6BBI - chains B and C of the 3 polymer chains in the assembly; structure by X-ray diffraction, 4.35 A resolution (low resolution: residue-level contacts below are approximate; hydrogen-bond / salt-bridge calls are withheld).

== Chain B (and C) ==
Protein: Calcium release-activated calcium channel protein 1
From: Drosophila melanogaster
Notes: chain C of this document is another copy of the same molecule, construct and numbering; everything in this record applies to it too
Reference sequence: Q9U6B8 (CRCM1_DROME); numbering as in UniProt (aligned over 133-341)
Sequence (214 residues; each row starts with the number of its first residue):
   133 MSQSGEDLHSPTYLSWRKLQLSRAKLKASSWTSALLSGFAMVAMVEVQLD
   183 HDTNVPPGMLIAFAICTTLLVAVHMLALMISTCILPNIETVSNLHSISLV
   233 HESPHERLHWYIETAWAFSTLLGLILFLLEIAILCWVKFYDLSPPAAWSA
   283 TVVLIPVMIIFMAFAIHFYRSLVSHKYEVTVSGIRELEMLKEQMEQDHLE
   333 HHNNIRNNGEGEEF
Not modelled in the structure: 133-147, 181-188, 220-239, 314-346 (chain C: 133-147, 181-188, 220-239, 328-346)
Differences from the reference sequence: engineered mutation W163 (Lys in Q9U6B8), S224 (Cys in Q9U6B8), T283 (Cys in Q9U6B8); expression tag (342-346)
UniProt features mapped onto this chain:
  - site: E178 (Confers selective permeability to Ca(2+) ions)

== Interface between chain B and chain C ==
Pairs across the interface - 63 pairs, chain B then chain C:
  W148(B) with W148(C)
  L151(B) with Q152(C)
  R155(B) with Q152(C); R155(C); A156(C)
  K159(B) with K159(C); W163(C)
  W163(B) with W163(C)
  A166(B) with T164(C); L168(C)
  L167(B) with L167(C); F171(C)
  S169(B) with L168(C); F259(C)
  G170(B) with F171(C); F259(C)
  F171(B) with F171(C)
  M173(B) with A175(C); F259(C); E262(C); I263(C); L266(C)
  V174(B) with F171(C)
  M176(B) with C267(C); F271(C)
  V177(B) with A175(C); E178(C); L266(C)
  E178(B) with E178(C)
  L192(B) with A278(C)
  I193(B) with A278(C); S281(C)
  F195(B) with F271(C)
  A196(B) with C267(C); F271(C); A278(C)
  I197(B) with S281(C)
  T199(B) with I263(C)
  T200(B) with L260(C); I263(C); C267(C); A282(C); V285(C)
  V203(B) with F259(C); L260(C); I263(C)
  A204(B) with L260(C); V289(C)
  M207(B) with L256(C); F259(C); F293(C)
  L208(B) with F293(C)
  L210(B) with T164(C); L168(C); L256(C)
  M211(B) with L253(C); L256(C); F293(C); F296(C)
  T214(B) with T252(C)
  C215(B) with F300(C)
  N219(B) with F300(C)
  I244(B) with F296(C)
Other interface residues (no listed pair), chain B (35 interface residues in all): L158, S162, L201
Other interface residues (no listed pair), chain C (33 interface residues in all): A172, V179, A249

== Summary ==
Chain B and chain C form an interface of 35 and 33 residues respectively.
Chain B and chain C are both Calcium release-activated calcium channel protein 1 (Drosophila melanogaster);
the structure, The CRAC channel Orai in an unlatched-closed conformation; K163W loss-of-function mutation;
P42212 crystal form, was determined by X-ray diffraction (same publication as 6BBF, 6BBG and 6BBH).
